PDB entry 7K5X | electron microscopy, 2.93 A resolution | chains D and J of the 13 polymer chains in the assembly

# Chain D
Name: Histone H2B type 1-J
Source organism: Homo sapiens
UniProt: P06899 (H2B1J_HUMAN); residues 0-125 here correspond to UniProt positions 1-126 (UniProt number = residue number + 1)
Sequence (126 residues; numbered 0 to 125; the number before each row is that of its first residue; numbering starts at 0):
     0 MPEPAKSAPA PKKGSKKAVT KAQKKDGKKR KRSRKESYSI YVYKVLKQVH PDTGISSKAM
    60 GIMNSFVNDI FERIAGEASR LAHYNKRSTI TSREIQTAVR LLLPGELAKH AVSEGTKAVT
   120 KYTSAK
Not modelled in the structure: 0-29, 125
Curated features (UniProtKB/Swiss-Prot):
  - modified residue: Pro1 (N-acetylproline), Glu2 (ADP-ribosyl glutamic acid), Lys5 (N6-(2-hydroxyisobutyryl)lysine), Ser6 (ADP-ribosylserine), Lys11 (N6-(beta-hydroxybutyryl)lysine), Lys12 (N6-(2-hydroxyisobutyryl)lysine), Ser14 (Phosphoserine), Lys15 (N6-acetyllysine), Lys16 (N6-(beta-hydroxybutyryl)lysine), Lys20 (N6-(2-hydroxyisobutyryl)lysine), Lys23 (N6-(2-hydroxyisobutyryl)lysine), Lys24 (N6-(2-hydroxyisobutyryl)lysine), Lys34 (N6-(2-hydroxyisobutyryl)lysine), Glu35 (PolyADP-ribosyl glutamic acid), Ser36 (Phosphoserine), Lys43 (N6-(2-hydroxyisobutyryl)lysine), Lys46 (N6-(2-hydroxyisobutyryl)lysine), Lys57 (N6,N6-dimethyllysine), Arg79 (Dimethylated arginine), Lys85 (N6,N6,N6-trimethyllysine) and 6 more in UniProt
  - glycosylation: Ser112 (O-linked (GlcNAc) serine)
  - cross-link (Glycyl lysine isopeptide (Lys-Gly)): Lys5 (interchain with G-Cter in SUMO2), Lys20 (interchain with G-Cter in SUMO2), Lys34 (interchain with G-Cter in ubiquitin), Lys120 (interchain with G-Cter in ubiquitin)

# Chain J
Molecule: 197-nt DNA strand
Source organism: Homo sapiens
Sequence (197 nucleotides; row label = number of the first residue in the row):
     1 GGGGTGGTCG CTGTTCAATA CATGCACAGG ATGTATATAT CTGACACGTG CCTGGAGACT
    61 AGGGAGTAAT CCCCTTGGCG GTTAAAACGC GGGGGACAGC GCGTACGTGC GTTTAAGCGG
   121 TGCTAGAGCT GTCTACGACC AATTGAGCGG CCTCGGCACC GGGATTCTCC AGGGCGGCCG
   181 CGTATAGGGT CCAGCCC

# How chain D and chain J interact
Residue-residue contacts (14; chain D residue first):
  Lys30(D) - DC52(J)  salt bridge to the phosphate
  Arg31(D) - DC129(J)  salt bridge to the phosphate
  Ser32(D) - DC129(J)  hydrogen bond to the phosphate
  Tyr42(D) - DA46(J)  hydrogen bond to the phosphate
  Tyr42(D) - DC47(J)  phosphate contact
  Gly53(D) - DA46(J)  phosphate contact
  Ile54(D) - DC45(J)  sugar contact
  Ile54(D) - DA46(J)  hydrogen bond to the phosphate
  Ser55(D) - DC45(J)  phosphate contact
  Ser56(D) - DC45(J)  hydrogen bond to the phosphate
  Arg86(D) - DA65(J)  sugar contact
  Arg86(D) - DG66(J)  salt bridge to the phosphate
  Ser87(D) - DA65(J)  hydrogen bond to the phosphate
  Thr88(D) - DA65(J)  hydrogen bond to the phosphate
Interface residues without a listed pair, chain D (12 interface residues in all): Arg33
Interface residues without a listed pair, chain J (11 interface residues in all): DT53, DG54, DG64, DG128

# Overview
12 residues of chain D and 11 residues of chain J are in contact, with 6 hydrogen bonds and 3 salt bridges.
Polar pairs include Ser32(D)-DC129(J), Tyr42(D)-DA46(J) and Ile54(D)-DA46(J).
Here chain D is Histone H2B type 1-J and chain J is a 197-nt DNA strand, both from Homo sapiens. Entry 7K5X
(Cryo-EM structure of a chromatosome containing human linker histone H1.0) was determined by electron
microscopy together with 7K5Y, 7K60, 7K61 and 7K63 from the same study.
